5IOP - chains A and B of the 3 polymer chains in the assembly; structure by X-ray diffraction, 2.50 A resolution.

== Chain A ==
Molecule: Cetuximab Fab, light chain
Organism: Mus MUSCULUS, homo sapiens
Notes: antibody fragment or engineered binder
Chain sequence (213 residues; row label = number of the first residue in the row):
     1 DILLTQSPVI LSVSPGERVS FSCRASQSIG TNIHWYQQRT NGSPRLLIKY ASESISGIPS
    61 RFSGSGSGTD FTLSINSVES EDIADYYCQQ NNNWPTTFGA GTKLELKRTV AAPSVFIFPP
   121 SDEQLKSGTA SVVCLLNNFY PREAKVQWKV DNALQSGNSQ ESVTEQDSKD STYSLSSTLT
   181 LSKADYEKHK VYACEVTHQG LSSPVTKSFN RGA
Disulfides: Cys23-Cys88, Cys134-Cys194

== Chain B ==
Molecule: Cetuximab Fab, heavy chain
Organism: Mus MUSCULUS, homo sapiens
Notes: antibody fragment or engineered binder
Chain sequence (221 residues; each row starts with the number of its first residue):
     1 QVQLKQSGPG LVQPSQSLSI TCTVSGFSLT NYGVHWVRQS PGKGLEWLGV IWSGGNTDYN
    61 TPFTSRLSIN KDNSKSQVFF KMNSLQSNDT AIYYCARALT YYDYEFAYWG QGTLVTVSAA
   121 STKGPSVFPL APSSKSTSGG TAALGCLVKD YFPEPVTVSW NSGALTSGVH TFPAVLQSSG
   181 LYSLSSVVTV PSSSLGTQTY ICNVNHKPSN TKVDKRVEPK S
Disordered / not traced: 134-138, 221
Disulfides: Cys22-Cys95, Cys146-Cys202

== Interface between chain A and chain B ==
Contacting residue pairs (60):
  His34(A) - Glu105(B)
  Tyr36(A) - Glu105(B)
  Tyr36(A) - Phe106(B)  hydrogen bond (side chain-backbone)
  Tyr36(A) - Trp109(B)  hydrophobic
  Gln38(A) - Gln39(B)  hydrogen bond
  Gln38(A) - Tyr94(B)  hydrogen bond
  Ser43(A) - Tyr94(B)
  Ser43(A) - Trp109(B)
  Ser43(A) - Gly110(B)  hydrogen bond (side chain-backbone)
  Ser43(A) - Gln111(B)
  Pro44(A) - Tyr94(B)
  Pro44(A) - Trp109(B)  hydrogen bond (backbone-side chain)
  Leu46(A) - Phe106(B)
  Leu46(A) - Ala107(B)  hydrophobic
  Lys49(A) - Leu99(B)
  Tyr50(A) - Asp103(B)  hydrogen bond
  Tyr87(A) - Gln39(B)
  Tyr87(A) - Leu45(B)  hydrophobic
  Gln89(A) - Tyr104(B)  hydrogen bond (side chain-backbone)
  Gln89(A) - Phe106(B)
  Asn91(A) - Tyr104(B)
  Trp94(A) - Trp47(B)
  Trp94(A) - Tyr59(B)
  Trp94(A) - Thr61(B)
  Pro95(A) - Trp47(B)  hydrophobic
  Pro95(A) - Asn60(B)
  Thr96(A) - Trp47(B)
  Phe98(A) - Leu45(B)  hydrophobic
  Phe116(A) - Ala143(B)  hydrophobic
  Phe118(A) - Leu130(B)
  Phe118(A) - Ala131(B)
  Phe118(A) - Ala143(B)
  Ser121(A) - Phe128(B)
  Ser121(A) - Pro129(B)
  Asp122(A) - Lys220(B)  salt bridge
  Glu123(A) - Phe128(B)
  Glu123(A) - Pro129(B)
  Glu123(A) - Lys215(B)  salt bridge
  Gln124(A) - Phe128(B)
  Gln124(A) - Lys149(B)
  Ser131(A) - Leu147(B)
  Ser131(A) - Lys149(B)
  Val133(A) - Leu130(B)  hydrophobic
  Leu135(A) - Phe172(B)  hydrophobic
  Asn137(A) - His170(B)
  Asn137(A) - Thr189(B)
  Asn138(A) - His170(B)  hydrogen bond
  Gln160(A) - Val175(B)
  Gln160(A) - Leu176(B)  hydrogen bond (side chain-backbone)
  Gln160(A) - Gln177(B)
  Glu161(A) - Val175(B)
  Ser162(A) - Phe172(B)
  Ser162(A) - Pro173(B)  hydrogen bond (side chain-backbone)
  Ser162(A) - Val175(B)
  Val163(A) - Pro173(B)
  Thr164(A) - Phe172(B)
  Ser174(A) - His170(B)  hydrogen bond
  Ser174(A) - Phe172(B)
  Leu175(A) - Phe172(B)
  Ser176(A) - Phe172(B)
Other interface residues (no listed pair), chain A (38 interface residues in all): Gly42, Ile55, Thr129, Asp167
Other interface residues (no listed pair), chain B (38 interface residues in all): Glu46, Gly112, Thr141, Leu144, Ser185, Val187

== Overview ==
Chain A and chain B each contribute 38 residues to their interface; the contacts include 11 hydrogen bonds and
2 salt bridges. Among the polar pairs are Asp122(A)-Lys220(B), Glu123(A)-Lys215(B) and Tyr36(A)-Phe106(B).
Here chain A is Cetuximab Fab, light chain and chain B is Cetuximab Fab, heavy chain, both from Mus MUSCULUS,
homo sapiens. Entry 5IOP (Cetuximab Fab in complex with 4-bromophenylalanine meditope variant) was determined
by X-ray diffraction, deposited together with 5ETU, 5EUK, 5F88, 5FF6, 5I2I, 5IR1 and 7 further entries.
